Entry 4UNY (X-ray diffraction, 2.90 A resolution); this record covers chains C and D of the 6 polymer chains in the assembly.

== Chain C ==
Protein: Hay subunit of haemagglutinin
Source organism: Influenza A virus (A/CANINE/COLORADO/17864/2006(H3N8))
Reference sequence: Q82847 (Q82847_9INFA); residues 2-329 here correspond to UniProt positions 17-344 (UniProt number = residue number + 15)
Chain sequence (330 residues; row label = number of the first residue in the row; numbering starts at 0):
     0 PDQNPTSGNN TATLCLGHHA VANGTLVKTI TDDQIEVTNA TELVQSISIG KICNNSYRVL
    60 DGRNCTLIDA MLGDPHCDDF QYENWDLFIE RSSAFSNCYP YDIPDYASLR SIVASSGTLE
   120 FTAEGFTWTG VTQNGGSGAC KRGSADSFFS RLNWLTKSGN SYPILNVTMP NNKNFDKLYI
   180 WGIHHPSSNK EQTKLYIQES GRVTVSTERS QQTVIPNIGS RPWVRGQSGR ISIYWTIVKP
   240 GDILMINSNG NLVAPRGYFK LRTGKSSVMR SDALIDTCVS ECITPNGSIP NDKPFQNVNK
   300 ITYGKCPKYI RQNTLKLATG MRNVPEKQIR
Differences from the reference sequence: expression tag (0-1)
Disulfides: Cys-52/Cys-277, Cys-64/Cys-76, Cys-97/Cys-139, Cys-281/Cys-305
Covalent attachments: N-acetylglucosamine (NAG) linked to Asn-22, Asn-38, Asn-53, Asn-63, Asn-285; glycan linked to Asn-165
From the paper describing this entry:
  - binding site for beta-D-galactopyranose: Gln-226
  - specificity-determining residues: Trp-222

== Chain D ==
Protein: H3 haemagglutinin HA2 chain
Source organism: Influenza A virus (A/CANINE/COLORADO/17864/2006(H3N8))
Chain sequence (173 residues; row label = number of the first residue in the row):
     1 GIFGAIAGFI ENGWEGMVDG WYGFRYQNSE GTGQAADLKS TQAAIDQING KLNRVIERTN
    61 EKFHQIEKEF SEVEGRIQDL EKYVEDTKID LWSYNAELLV ALENQHTIDL TDAEMNKLFE
   121 KTRRQLRENA EDMGGGCFKI YHKCDNACIG SIRNGTYDHY IYRDEALNNR FQI
Disordered / not traced: 173
Disulfides: Cys-144/Cys-148
Covalent attachments: glycan linked to Asn-154
From the paper describing this entry:
  - post-translational modification sites: Asn-154 (proposed by the authors, not directly observed)

== Interface between chain C and chain D ==
Disulfides between the chains: Cys-14(C)/Cys-137(D)
Pairs across the interface (152; chain C residue first):
  Pro-4(C) with Gln-27(D); Gly-31(D); Thr-32(D)
  Thr-5(C) with Gln-27(D), hydrogen bond (backbone-side chain); Asn-28(D); Ser-29(D); Glu-30(D); Gly-31(D)
  Ser-6(C) with Gln-27(D); Asn-28(D), hydrogen bond (backbone-backbone); Ser-29(D)
  Asn-8(C) with Lys-143(D)
  Asn-9(C) with Tyr-141(D); His-142(D), hydrogen bond (backbone-backbone); Lys-143(D); Glu-165(D); Asn-169(D)
  Thr-10(C) with Lys-139(D); Ile-140(D); His-142(D)
  Ala-11(C) with Gln-27(D); Asn-28(D); Phe-138(D); Lys-139(D); Ile-140(D), hydrogen bond (backbone-backbone); His-142(D)
  Thr-12(C) with Tyr-26(D); Gln-27(D), hydrogen bond (backbone-backbone); Phe-138(D)
  Leu-13(C) with Phe-24(D), hydrophobic; Arg-25(D); Tyr-26(D), hydrophobic; Thr-122(D); Cys-137(D); Phe-138(D), hydrogen bond (backbone-backbone)
  Cys-14(C) with Trp-14(D); Gly-23(D); Phe-24(D); Arg-25(D), hydrogen bond (backbone-backbone); Gly-136(D); Cys-137(D), disulfide
  Leu-15(C) with Ile-10(D); Trp-14(D); Gly-23(D); Phe-24(D), hydrophobic; Leu-118(D); Phe-119(D), hydrophobic; Thr-122(D); Gly-136(D), hydrogen bond (backbone-backbone); Phe-138(D), hydrophobic
  Gly-16(C) with Trp-14(D); Tyr-22(D); Gly-23(D), hydrogen bond (backbone-backbone); Met-115(D)
  His-17(C) with Ile-6(D); Gly-13(D); Trp-14(D), hydrogen bond (backbone-backbone); Trp-21(D)
  His-18(C) with Trp-14(D); Met-17(D); Gly-20(D); Trp-21(D), hydrogen bond (backbone-backbone)
  Ala-19(C) with Gly-13(D); Trp-14(D), hydrogen bond (backbone-backbone); Glu-15(D)
  Val-26(C) with Asn-104(D)
  Lys-27(C) with Glu-97(D), salt bridge; Val-100(D); Ala-101(D); Asn-104(D), hydrogen bond (backbone-side chain)
  Thr-28(C) with Ala-101(D); Asn-104(D); Gln-105(D), hydrogen bond
  Ile-29(C) with Ala-101(D); Leu-102(D), hydrophobic; Gln-105(D), hydrogen bond (backbone-side chain)
  Thr-30(C) with Gln-105(D), hydrogen bond
  Ile-34(C) with Ile-108(D), hydrophobic
  Leu-42(C) with Val-55(D), hydrophobic; Ile-56(D), hydrophobic; Val-100(D), hydrophobic
  Tyr-56(C) with Glu-61(D), hydrogen bond
  Arg-109(C) with Glu-67(D), salt bridge
  Ser-110(C) with His-64(D), hydrogen bond
  Lys-264(C) with Phe-63(D)
  Ser-265(C) with His-64(D)
  Ser-266(C) with His-64(D), hydrogen bond
  Arg-269(C) with Glu-67(D), salt bridge
  Asn-290(C) with Glu-57(D); Thr-59(D)
  Asp-291(C) with Ile-56(D); Glu-57(D), hydrogen bond (backbone-backbone)
  Lys-292(C) with Thr-59(D)
  Pro-293(C) with Val-55(D), hydrophobic
  Phe-294(C) with Ala-96(D), hydrophobic
  Lys-299(C) with Lys-68(D), hydrogen bond (backbone-side chain); Glu-85(D); Ile-89(D)
  Ile-300(C) with Glu-69(D)
  Thr-301(C) with Gln-65(D)
  Tyr-302(C) with Phe-63(D)
  Gly-303(C) with Asn-60(D); Glu-61(D); Lys-62(D), hydrogen bond (backbone-backbone)
  Lys-304(C) with Thr-59(D); Asn-60(D)
  Cys-305(C) with Thr-59(D); Asn-60(D), hydrogen bond (backbone-backbone)
  Pro-306(C) with Thr-59(D)
  Lys-307(C) with Asn-60(D); Trp-92(D)
  Tyr-308(C) with Ile-89(D), hydrophobic
  Ile-309(C) with Trp-92(D); Ser-93(D); Ala-96(D), hydrophobic
  Arg-310(C) with Asp-86(D), salt bridge; Ile-89(D); Asp-90(D), salt bridge; Ser-93(D), hydrogen bond (backbone-side chain)
  Gln-311(C) with Ser-93(D), hydrogen bond (side chain-backbone); Glu-97(D), hydrogen bond
  Leu-314(C) with Ala-96(D), hydrophobic; Glu-97(D)
  Lys-315(C) with Val-100(D); Asn-104(D), hydrogen bond (backbone-side chain)
  Leu-316(C) with Leu-52(D), hydrophobic; Glu-103(D); Asn-104(D)
  Ala-317(C) with Asn-104(D), hydrogen bond (backbone-side chain); Thr-107(D)
  Thr-318(C) with Trp-21(D); Ile-48(D); Leu-52(D)
  Gly-319(C) with Thr-107(D)
  Met-320(C) with Ile-6(D), hydrophobic; Trp-21(D); Tyr-22(D); Thr-111(D)
  Arg-321(C) with Ile-6(D)
  Val-323(C) with Ala-7(D), hydrophobic; Glu-11(D); Asn-12(D); Gly-13(D), hydrogen bond (backbone-backbone)
  Pro-324(C) with Asn-12(D); Glu-15(D)
  Glu-325(C) with Gly-13(D); Trp-14(D); Glu-15(D), hydrogen bond (side chain-backbone); Gly-16(D); Arg-25(D), salt bridge
  Lys-326(C) with Glu-15(D)
  Arg-329(C) with Glu-15(D), salt bridge
Also at the interface, not in a pair above, chain C (66 interface residues in all): Asn-3, Val-20, Ala-21, Val-36, Thr-40, Ser-114
Also at the interface, not in a pair above, chain D (75 interface residues in all): Leu-99, Met-133, Gly-135, Cys-144, Ile-149, Ile-152

== In short ==
66 residues of chain C face 75 of chain D across their interface, with 1 disulfide bond, 30 hydrogen bonds and
7 salt bridges. Polar contacts include Lys-27(C)/Glu-97(D), Arg-109(C)/Glu-67(D) and Arg-269(C)/Glu-67(D).
Covalently linked N-acetylglucosamine: at Asn-22(C), Asn-38(C), Asn-53(C), Asn-63(C) and Asn-285(C). The paper
reports a binding site for beta-D-galactopyranose at Gln-226(C); the specificity determinant Trp-222(C).
Chain C is Hay subunit of haemagglutinin and chain D is H3 haemagglutinin HA2 chain, both from Influenza A
virus (A/CANINE/COLORADO/17864/2006(H3N8)); the structure, Structure of the A_Equine_Newmarket_2_93 H3
haemagglutinin in complex with 6SO4-3SLN, was determined by X-ray diffraction together with 4UNW, 4UNX, 4UNZ,
4UO0, 4UO1, 4UO2 and 8 further entries from the same study.
